PDB entry 8QS9 | X-ray diffraction, 2.00 A resolution | chains A and P

== Chain A ==
Protein: 14-3-3 protein sigma
From: Homo sapiens
UniProtKB: P31947 (1433S_HUMAN); numbering as in UniProt (aligned over 1-231)
Amino-acid sequence (236 residues; each row starts with the number of its first residue; numbers below 1 keep their minus sign (Gly-4 is residue -4)):
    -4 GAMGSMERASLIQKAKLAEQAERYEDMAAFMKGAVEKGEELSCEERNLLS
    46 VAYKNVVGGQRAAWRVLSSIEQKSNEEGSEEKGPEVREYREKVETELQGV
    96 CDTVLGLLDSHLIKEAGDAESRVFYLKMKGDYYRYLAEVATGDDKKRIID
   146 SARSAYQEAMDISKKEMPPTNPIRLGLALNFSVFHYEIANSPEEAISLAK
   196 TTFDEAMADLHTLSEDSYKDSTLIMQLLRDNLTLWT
Unresolved in the structure: 73-76
Covalently attached groups: compound WQE linked to Cys38
Construct notes: expression tag (-4 to 0)
Ion coordination: Mg2+ site 1 near Glu2 (its only coordinating residue here); Mg2+ site 2 near Glu89 (its only coordinating residue here)
Residues lining bound ligands: WQE (1-[8-(4-bromanyl-3-fluoranyl-phenyl)sulfonyl-2,8-diazaspiro[3.5]nonan-2-yl]-2-chloranyl-ethanone): Arg41, Asn42, Ser45, Glu115, Phe119, Lys122, Pro167, Ile168, Asp215, Leu218, Ile219
UniProt features mapped onto this chain:
  - site (Interaction with phosphoserine on interacting protein): Arg56, Arg129
  - modified residue (Phosphoserine): Ser5, Ser74

== Chain P ==
Protein: C-RAF peptide pS259
Amino-acid sequence (10 residues; each row starts with the number of its first residue):
   255 QRSTSTPNVH
Modified positions: Ser259 (phosphoserine; SEP)
Residues lining bound ligands: WQE (1-[8-(4-bromanyl-3-fluoranyl-phenyl)sulfonyl-2,8-diazaspiro[3.5]nonan-2-yl]-2-chloranyl-ethanone): Thr260, Pro261, Val263

== Chain A / chain P interface ==
Residue-residue contacts (31; chain A residue first):
  Glu14(A) - His264(P)
  Asn42(A) - Val263(P)  hydrogen bond (side chain-backbone)
  Asn42(A) - His264(P)
  Val46(A) - Asn262(P)
  Val46(A) - Val263(P)
  Lys49(A) - Ser259(P)
  Lys49(A) - Thr260(P)  hydrogen bond (side chain-backbone)
  Lys49(A) - Asn262(P)
  Asn50(A) - Asn262(P)
  Arg56(A) - Arg256(P)
  Arg56(A) - Ser259(P)
  Arg60(A) - Arg256(P)
  Arg129(A) - Ser259(P)
  Tyr130(A) - Ser259(P)
  Gly171(A) - Thr260(P)  hydrogen bond (backbone-side chain)
  Leu174(A) - Thr258(P)
  Leu174(A) - Ser259(P)
  Leu174(A) - Thr260(P)
  Asn175(A) - Ser259(P)
  Asn175(A) - Thr260(P)  hydrogen bond (side chain-backbone)
  Val178(A) - Thr258(P)
  Glu182(A) - Ser257(P)  hydrogen bond
  Asp215(A) - Val263(P)
  Ile219(A) - Thr260(P)
  Leu222(A) - Thr258(P)
  Leu222(A) - Ser259(P)
  Leu222(A) - Pro261(P)
  Asn226(A) - Ser257(P)
  Asn226(A) - Thr258(P)  hydrogen bond (side chain-backbone)
  Leu229(A) - Gln255(P)
  Trp230(A) - Ser257(P)  hydrogen bond
Also at the interface, not in a pair above, chain A (24 interface residues in all): Ser45, Lys122, Tyr181, Leu218

== Summary ==
24 residues of chain A and 10 residues of chain P are in contact; the contacts include 7 hydrogen bonds. Polar
pairs include Asn42(A)-Val263(P), Lys49(A)-Thr260(P) and Gly171(A)-Thr260(P). Ligands of chain P: compound
WQE. Covalently linked compound WQE: at Cys38(A).
Chain A is 14-3-3 protein sigma (Homo sapiens) and chain P is C-RAF peptide pS259; the structure, Ternary
structure of 14-3-3s, C-RAF phosphopeptide (pS259) and compound 83 (1084383), was determined by X-ray
diffraction.
